2O88 - chains A and C; structure by X-ray diffraction, 1.75 A resolution.

== Chain A ==
Protein: Proto-oncogene tyrosine-protein kinase ABL1
Source organism: Homo sapiens
Notes: EC 2.7.10.2; fragment: SH3 domain, residues 64-121
Reference sequence: P00519 (ABL1_HUMAN); residues 64-121 here = UniProt positions 64-121
Amino-acid sequence (58 residues; each row starts with the number of its first residue):
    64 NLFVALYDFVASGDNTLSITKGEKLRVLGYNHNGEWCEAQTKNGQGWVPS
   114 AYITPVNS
Sequence notes: engineered mutation A114 (Asn in P00519)
UniProt features mapped onto this chain:
  - modified residue (Phosphotyrosine): Y70, Y115

== Chain C ==
Protein: P41 peptide
Amino-acid sequence (11 residues; each row starts with the number of its first residue; numbering starts at 0):
     0 XAPSYSPPPPP
Modified residues: ACE (acetyl group) at position 0

== Chain A / chain C interface ==
Residue-residue contacts - 22 pairs, chain A then chain C:
  Y70(A) with P9(C), hydrophobic; P10(C)
  F72(A) with P7(C)
  S75(A) with Y4(C), hydrogen bond
  G76(A) with Y4(C)
  D77(A) with Y4(C), hydrogen bond
  T79(A) with P2(C)
  N94(A) with A1(C)
  E98(A) with P6(C)
  W99(A) with A1(C), hydrophobic; P2(C); Y4(C), hydrogen bond (side chain-backbone); S5(C); P6(C), hydrophobic
  W110(A) with ACE_0(C), hydrogen bond (side chain-backbone); A1(C); P2(C)
  P112(A) with P6(C), hydrophobic
  Y115(A) with P7(C), hydrogen bond (side chain-backbone); P8(C), hydrogen bond (side chain-backbone); P9(C), hydrophobic; P10(C)
Interface residues without a listed pair, chain A (13 interface residues in all): A114

== In short ==
The interface between chain A and chain C involves 13 residues on one side and 10 on the other, with 6
hydrogen bonds. Polar contacts include S75(A)-Y4(C), D77(A)-Y4(C) and W99(A)-Y4(C).
Chain A is Proto-oncogene tyrosine-protein kinase ABL1 (Homo sapiens) and chain C is P41 peptide; the
structure, Crystal structure of the N114A mutant of ABL-SH3 domain complexed with a designed high-affinity
peptide ligand ..., was determined by X-ray diffraction.
